Entry 6FZE (X-ray diffraction, 2.26 A resolution); this record covers chain A.

# Chain A
Name: Putative surface protein
Source organism: Borrelia burgdorferi B31
UniProtKB: O50725 (O50725_BORBU); residues 6-211 here correspond to UniProt positions 38-243 (UniProt number = residue number + 32)
Sequence (210 residues; each row starts with the number of its first residue):
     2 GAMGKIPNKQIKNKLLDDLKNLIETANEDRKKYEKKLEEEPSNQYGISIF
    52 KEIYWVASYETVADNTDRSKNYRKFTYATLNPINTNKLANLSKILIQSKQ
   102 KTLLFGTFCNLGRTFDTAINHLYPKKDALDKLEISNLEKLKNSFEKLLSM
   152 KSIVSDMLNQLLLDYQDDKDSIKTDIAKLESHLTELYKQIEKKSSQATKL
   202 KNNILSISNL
Disordered / not traced: 7
Differences from the reference sequence: expression tag (2-5)
Glycans and other covalent adducts: glutathione (GSH) linked to C110
Ligand contacts: glutathione (GSH): I54, W56, R69, Y73, F76, T103, L104, F106, G107, N111, R114

# In short
Covalently linked glutathione: at C110.
Chain A is Putative surface protein (Borrelia burgdorferi B31); the structure, BBE31 from Lyme disease agent
Borrelia (Borreliella) burgdorferi playing a vital role in successful colonization of ..., was determined by
X-ray diffraction (same publication as 6FZZ).
